1ISS - chains A and B; structure by X-ray diffraction, 3.30 A resolution.

== Chain A (and B) ==
Name: Metabotropic Glutamate Receptor subtype 1
Organism: Rattus norvegicus
Notes: fragment: extracellular ligand binding region; chain B of this document is another copy of the same molecule, construct and numbering; everything in this record applies to it too
UniProtKB: P23385 (MGR1_RAT); residues 33-522 here = UniProt positions 33-522
Chain sequence (490 residues; numbered 33 to 522; the number before each row is that of its first residue):
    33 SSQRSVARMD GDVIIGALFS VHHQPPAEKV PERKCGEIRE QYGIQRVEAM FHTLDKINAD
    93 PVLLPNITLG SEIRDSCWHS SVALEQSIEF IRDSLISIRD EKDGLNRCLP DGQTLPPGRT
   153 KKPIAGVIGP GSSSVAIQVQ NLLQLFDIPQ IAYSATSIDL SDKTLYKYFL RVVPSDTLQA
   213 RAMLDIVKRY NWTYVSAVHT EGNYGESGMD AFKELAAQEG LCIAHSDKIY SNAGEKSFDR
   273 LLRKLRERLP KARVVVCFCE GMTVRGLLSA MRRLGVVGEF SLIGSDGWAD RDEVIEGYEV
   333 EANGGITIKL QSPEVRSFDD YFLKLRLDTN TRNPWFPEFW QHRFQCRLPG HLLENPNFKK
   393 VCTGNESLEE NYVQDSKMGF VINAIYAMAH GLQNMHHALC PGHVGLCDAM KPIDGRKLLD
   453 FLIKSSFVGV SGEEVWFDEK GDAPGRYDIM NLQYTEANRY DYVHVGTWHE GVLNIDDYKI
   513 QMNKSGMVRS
Disordered / not traced: 33-35, 129-153, 513-522
Disulfides: Cys-67/Cys-109, Cys-289/Cys-291, Cys-378/Cys-394, Cys-432/Cys-439
Residues lining bound ligands: (S)-(alpha)-methyl-4-carboxyphenylglycine (MCG): Tyr-74, Trp-110, Ser-164, Ser-165, Ser-166, Ser-186, Ala-187, Thr-188, Ser-189, Tyr-236, Lys-409
Swiss-Prot annotation at these positions:
  - binding site (L-glutamate): Tyr-74, Ser-165, Ser-186 to Thr-188, Tyr-236, Asp-318, Lys-409
  - glycosylation (N-linked (GlcNAc...) asparagine): Asn-98, Asn-223, Asn-397, Asn-515
From the paper describing this entry:
  - binding site for (S)-(alpha)-methyl-4-carboxyphenylglycine: Tyr-74, Trp-110, Ser-165, Thr-188, Tyr-236, Lys-409
  - conformationally variable residues (helix shift): Arg-124 to Leu-127

== Interface between chain A and chain B ==
Pairs across the interface (18):
  Arg-65(A) with Leu-127(B), hydrogen bond (side chain-backbone)
  Leu-116(A) with Leu-177(B); Phe-178(B), hydrophobic
  Ile-120(A) with Ile-120(B), hydrophobic; Ile-123(B), hydrophobic; Phe-178(B), hydrophobic
  Glu-121(A) with Arg-124(B), salt bridge
  Ile-123(A) with Ile-120(B), hydrophobic
  Arg-124(A) with Glu-121(B), salt bridge; Arg-124(B)
  Leu-127(A) with Arg-65(B)
  Asn-173(A) with Leu-177(B)
  Leu-174(A) with Leu-174(B), hydrophobic; Leu-177(B); Phe-178(B), hydrophobic
  Leu-177(A) with Leu-116(B); Leu-174(B), hydrophobic
  Phe-178(A) with Ile-120(B), hydrophobic
Also at the interface, not in a pair above, chain A (12 interface residues in all): Gln-170
Also at the interface, not in a pair above, chain B (12 interface residues in all): Gln-170, Asn-173

== Summary ==
Chain A and chain B each contribute 12 residues to their interface; the contacts include 1 hydrogen bond and 2
salt bridges. Among the polar pairs are Glu-121(A)/Arg-124(B) and Arg-65(A)/Leu-127(B). Bound to chain A:
(S)-(alpha)-methyl-4-carboxyphenylglycine. The paper reports a binding site for
(S)-(alpha)-methyl-4-carboxyphenylglycine at Tyr-74(A), Trp-110(A) and Ser-165(A) among others; conformational
variability at Arg-124(A).
Chain A and chain B are both Metabotropic Glutamate Receptor subtype 1 (Rattus norvegicus); the structure,
Crystal Structure of Metabotropic Glutamate Receptor Subtype 1 Complexed with an antagonist, was determined by
X-ray diffraction together with 1ISR from the same study.
